Entry 6CYT (X-ray diffraction, 3.50 A resolution); this record covers chains A and B of the 5 polymer chains in the assembly.

== Chain A ==
Protein: Cyclin-dependent kinase 9
Organism: Homo sapiens
Notes: EC 2.7.11.22, 2.7.11.23
UniProt: P50750 (CDK9_HUMAN); residues 1-330 here = UniProt positions 1-330
Amino-acid sequence (332 residues; each row starts with the number of its first residue; numbers below 1 keep their minus sign (Gly-1 is residue -1)):
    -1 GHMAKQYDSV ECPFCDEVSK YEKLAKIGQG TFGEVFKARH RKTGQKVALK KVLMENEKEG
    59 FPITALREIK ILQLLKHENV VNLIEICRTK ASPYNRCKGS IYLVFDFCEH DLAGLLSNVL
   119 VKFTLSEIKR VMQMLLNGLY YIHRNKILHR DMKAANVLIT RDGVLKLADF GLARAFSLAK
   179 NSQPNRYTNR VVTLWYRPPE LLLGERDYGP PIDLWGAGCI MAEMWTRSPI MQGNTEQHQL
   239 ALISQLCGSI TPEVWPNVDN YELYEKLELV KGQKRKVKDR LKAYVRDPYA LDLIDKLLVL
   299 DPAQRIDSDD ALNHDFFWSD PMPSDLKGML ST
Disordered / not traced: -1 to 7, 91-94
Sequence notes: expression tag (-1 to 0)
Modified residues: Thr186 (phosphothreonine; TPO)

== Chain B ==
Protein: Cyclin-T1
Organism: Homo sapiens
UniProt: O60563 (CCNT1_HUMAN); residues 1-264 here = UniProt positions 1-264
Amino-acid sequence (264 residues; each row starts with the number of its first residue):
     1 MEGERKNNNK RWYFTREQLE NSPSRRFGVD PDKELSYRQQ AANLLQDMGQ RLNVSQLTIN
    61 TAIVYMHRFY MIQSFTQFPG NSVAPAALFL AAKVEEQPKK LEHVIKVAHT CLHPQESLPD
   121 TRSEAYLQQV QDLVILESII LQTLGFELTI DHPHTHVVKC TQLVRASKDL AQTSYFMATN
   181 SLHLTTFSLQ YTPPVVACVC IHLACKWSNW EIPVSTDGKH WWEYVDATVT LELLDELTHE
   241 FLQILEKTPN RLKRIWNWRA CEAA
Disordered / not traced: 1-6, 262-264
Metal / ion sites: Zn2+: Cys261 (shared with 3 residues of chain D)
Reported in the primary citation:
  - binding site for the 20-nt RNA strand: Arg251, Arg254, Trp258, Arg259
  - Zn2+ coordination: Cys261
  - conformationally variable residues (order/disorder transition): Arg251 to Ala260

== Chain A / chain B interface ==
Pairs across the interface (34; chain A residue first):
  Glu9(A) - Gln73(B)  hydrogen bond (backbone-side chain)
  Cys10(A) - Gln142(B)
  Pro11(A) - Ile72(B)
  Phe12(A) - Arg11(B)
  Phe12(A) - Trp12(B)  hydrophobic
  Phe12(A) - Ile72(B)  hydrophobic
  Phe12(A) - Gln142(B)
  Phe12(A) - Thr143(B)
  Phe12(A) - Gly145(B)
  Cys13(A) - Gln142(B)
  Glu57(A) - Phe89(B)
  Glu57(A) - Lys93(B)  hydrogen bond (backbone-side chain)
  Glu57(A) - Lys99(B)
  Glu57(A) - Lys100(B)
  Glu57(A) - Leu101(B)  hydrogen bond (side chain-backbone)
  Gly58(A) - Lys93(B)
  Gly58(A) - Glu137(B)
  Phe59(A) - Lys93(B)  hydrogen bond (backbone-side chain)
  Phe59(A) - Glu137(B)  hydrogen bond (backbone-side chain)
  Phe59(A) - Leu141(B)  hydrophobic
  Phe59(A) - Phe146(B)  hydrophobic
  Ile61(A) - Lys93(B)
  Leu64(A) - Leu90(B)  hydrophobic
  Leu64(A) - Lys93(B)
  Leu64(A) - Leu148(B)  hydrophobic
  Arg65(A) - Glu96(B)  salt bridge
  Ile67(A) - Phe146(B)  hydrophobic
  Lys68(A) - Val94(B)
  Lys68(A) - Thr149(B)
  Gln71(A) - Phe146(B)  hydrogen bond (side chain-backbone)
  Ile84(A) - Phe146(B)  hydrophobic
  Arg86(A) - Gln142(B)
  Ile99(A) - Gln142(B)
  Ile99(A) - Phe146(B)  hydrophobic
Other interface residues (no listed pair), chain A (18 interface residues in all): Arg172
Other interface residues (no listed pair), chain B (23 interface residues in all): Pro98, Val134, Glu147

== Overview ==
The interface between chain A and chain B involves 18 residues on one side and 23 on the other; the contacts
include 6 hydrogen bonds and 1 salt bridge. Polar contacts include Arg65(A)-Glu96(B), Glu9(A)-Gln73(B) and
Glu57(A)-Lys93(B). The paper reports a binding site for the 20-nt RNA strand at Arg251(B), Arg254(B) and
Trp258(B) among others; Zn2+ coordination by Cys261(B).
Chain A is Cyclin-dependent kinase 9 and chain B is Cyclin-T1, both from Homo sapiens; the structure, HIV-1
TAR loop in complex with Tat:AFF4:P-TEFb, was determined by X-ray diffraction.
